PDB entry 2Z31 | X-ray diffraction, 2.70 A resolution | chains A and C of the 5 polymer chains in the assembly

== Chain A ==
Protein: T-cell receptor alpha-chain
From: Mus musculus
Reference sequence: Q5R1F5 (Q5R1F5_MOUSE); the author numbering skips numbers that UniProt does not, so the offset changes along the chain: 1-59 = UniProt 21-79; 61-93 = UniProt 80-112
Sequence (112 residues; row label = number of the first residue in the row; note: 5 numbers in that range are skipped by the numbering (no residue carries them; nothing is unmodelled there)):
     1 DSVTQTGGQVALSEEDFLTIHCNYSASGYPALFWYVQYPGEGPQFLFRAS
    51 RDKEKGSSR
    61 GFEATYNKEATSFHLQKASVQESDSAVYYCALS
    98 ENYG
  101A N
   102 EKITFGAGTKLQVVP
Disulfides: Cys22-Cys90

== Chain C ==
Protein: H-2 class II histocompatibility antigen, A-U alpha chain
From: Mus musculus
Notes: fragment: extracellular alpha-1 and extracellular alpha-2
Reference sequence: P14438 (HA2U_MOUSE); the construct lacks a stretch of the UniProt sequence, so the offset changes along the chain: 4-9 = UniProt 1-6; 10-180 = UniProt 8-178
Sequence (181 residues; numbered 1 to 180 plus 1 insertion-coded residue; the number before each row is that of its first residue):
     1 IEADHVGSY
    9A G
    10 IVVYQSPGDIGQYTFEFDGDELFYVDLDKKETIWMLPEFAQLRSFDPQGG
    60 LQNIATGKHNLGVLTKRSNSTPATNEAPQATVFPKSPVLLGQPNTLICFV
   110 DNIFPPVINITWLRNSKSVADGVYETSFFVNRDYSFHKLSYLTFIPSDDD
   160 IYDCKVEHWGLEEPVLKHWEP
Disulfides: Cys107-Cys163
Differences from the reference sequence: expression tag (1-3)
Swiss-Prot annotation at these positions:
  - region: Glu179, Pro180 (Connecting peptide)
  - glycosylation: Asn118 (N-linked (GlcNAc...) asparagine)

== Interface between chain A and chain C ==
Residue-residue contacts (8; chain A residue first):
  Tyr100(A) with Phe54(C); Gly58(C)
  Gly101(A) with Gln61(C)
  Asn101A(A) with Asp55(C), hydrogen bond; Gln57(C); Gly58(C); Gln61(C)
  Glu102(A) with Gln61(C)

== In short ==
The interface between chain A and chain C involves 4 residues on one side and 5 on the other; the contacts
include 1 hydrogen bond. The hydrogen-bonded pair is Asn101A(A)-Asp55(C).
Here chain A is T-cell receptor alpha-chain and chain C is H-2 class II histocompatibility antigen, A-U alpha
chain, both from Mus musculus. Entry 2Z31 (Crystal structure of immune receptor complex) was determined by
X-ray diffraction, deposited together with 2PXY and 2Z35.
